PDB entry 7BUB | electron microscopy, 4.20 A resolution (low resolution: residue-level contacts below are approximate; hydrogen-bond / salt-bridge calls are withheld) | chains A and D of the 10 polymer chains in the assembly

# Chain A
Molecule: Dengue virus serotype2 E protein
Organism: Dengue virus 2
Chain sequence (495 residues; row label = number of the first residue in the row):
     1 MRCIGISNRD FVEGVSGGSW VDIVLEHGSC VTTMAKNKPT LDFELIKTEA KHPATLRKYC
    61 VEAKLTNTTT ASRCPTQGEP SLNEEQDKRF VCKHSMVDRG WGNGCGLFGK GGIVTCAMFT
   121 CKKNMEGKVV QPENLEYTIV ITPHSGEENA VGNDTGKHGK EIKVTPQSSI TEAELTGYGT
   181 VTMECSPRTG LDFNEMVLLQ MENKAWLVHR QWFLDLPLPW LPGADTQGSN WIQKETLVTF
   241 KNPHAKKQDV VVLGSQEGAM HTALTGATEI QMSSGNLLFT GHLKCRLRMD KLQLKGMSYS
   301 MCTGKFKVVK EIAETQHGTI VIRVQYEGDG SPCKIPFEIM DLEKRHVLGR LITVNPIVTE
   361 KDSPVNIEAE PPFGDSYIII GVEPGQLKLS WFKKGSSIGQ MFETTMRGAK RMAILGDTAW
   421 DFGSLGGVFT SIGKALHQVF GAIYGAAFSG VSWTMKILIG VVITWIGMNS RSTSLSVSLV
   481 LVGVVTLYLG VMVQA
Glycans and other covalent adducts: N-acetylglucosamine (NAG) linked to N67, N153

# Chain D
Molecule: Dengue virus serotype 2 M protein
Organism: Dengue virus 2
Chain sequence (72 residues; row label = number of the first residue in the row):
     1 SVALVPHVGM GLETRTETWM SSEGAWKHAQ RIETWILRHP GFTIMAAILA YTIGTTYFQR
    61 VLIFILLTAV TP

# How chain A and chain D interact
Pairs across the interface (52; chain A residue first):
  N8(A) - R15(D)
  M196(A) - L12(D)
  W206(A) - W19(D)
  L207(A) - L12(D)
  V208(A) - H7(D)
  V208(A) - L12(D)
  H209(A) - H7(D)
  H209(A) - M10(D)
  H209(A) - L12(D)
  W212(A) - V5(D)
  W212(A) - H7(D)
  W212(A) - M10(D)
  L216(A) - V2(D)
  P217(A) - S1(D)
  P217(A) - V2(D)
  L218(A) - V2(D)
  A259(A) - V2(D)
  M260(A) - V2(D)
  H261(A) - W19(D)
  T262(A) - P6(D)
  A263(A) - V2(D)
  A263(A) - P6(D)
  A263(A) - H7(D)
  L264(A) - W19(D)
  T265(A) - P6(D)
  T265(A) - H7(D)
  T265(A) - W19(D)
  T265(A) - M20(D)
  G266(A) - H7(D)
  G266(A) - T18(D)
  A267(A) - H7(D)
  A267(A) - T18(D)
  A267(A) - W19(D)
  T268(A) - T18(D)
  E269(A) - T18(D)
  E269(A) - W19(D)
  T280(A) - T14(D)
  T280(A) - T16(D)
  G281(A) - T14(D)
  I414(A) - T14(D)
  L415(A) - R15(D)
  S449(A) - G9(D)
  G450(A) - G9(D)
  V451(A) - G9(D)
  W453(A) - A25(D)
  V462(A) - F58(D)
  W465(A) - Y57(D)
  W465(A) - F58(D)
  Q494(A) - V8(D)
  A495(A) - T16(D)
  A495(A) - E17(D)
  A495(A) - T18(D)
Other interface residues (no listed pair), chain A (42 interface residues in all): E26, G28, S29, K204, Q256, K410, S452, T454, L458
Other interface residues (no listed pair), chain D (27 interface residues in all): A3, L4, E13, S22, H28, L62, I65, L66

# In short
42 residues of chain A face 27 of chain D across their interface.
Here chain A is Dengue virus serotype2 E protein and chain D is Dengue virus serotype 2 M protein, both from
Dengue virus 2. Entry 7BUB (Cryo-EM structure of Dengue virus serotype 2 complexed with Fab SIgN-3C at pH 6.5)
was determined by electron microscopy, deposited together with 7BU8, 7BUA, 7BUD, 7BUE and 7BUF.
